Entry 5FGF (X-ray diffraction, 2.60 A resolution); this record covers chains S and T of the 28 polymer chains in the assembly.

== Chain S ==
Protein: Proteasome subunit alpha type-6
Source organism: Saccharomyces cerevisiae (strain ATCC 204508 / S288c)
Notes: EC 3.4.25.1
Reference sequence: P40302 (PSA6_YEAST); residues 0-233 here correspond to UniProt positions 1-234 (UniProt number = residue number + 1)
Sequence (234 residues; row label = number of the first residue in the row; numbering starts at 0):
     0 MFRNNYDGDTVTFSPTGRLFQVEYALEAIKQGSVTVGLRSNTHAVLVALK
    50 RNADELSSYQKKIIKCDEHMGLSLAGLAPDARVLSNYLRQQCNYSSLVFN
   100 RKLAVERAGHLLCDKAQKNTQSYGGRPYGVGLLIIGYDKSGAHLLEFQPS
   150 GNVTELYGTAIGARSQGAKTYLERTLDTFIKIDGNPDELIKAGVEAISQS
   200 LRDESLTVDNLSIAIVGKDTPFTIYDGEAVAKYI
Not modelled in the structure: 0-2
Swiss-Prot annotation at these positions:
  - modified residue: Ser13 (Phosphoserine)
  - cross-link: Lys190 (Glycyl lysine isopeptide (Lys-Gly) (interchain with G-Cter in ubiquitin))

== Chain T ==
Protein: Probable proteasome subunit alpha type-7
Source organism: Saccharomyces cerevisiae (strain ATCC 204508 / S288c)
Notes: EC 3.4.25.1
Reference sequence: P21242 (PSA7_YEAST); residues -3 to 284 here correspond to UniProt positions 1-288 (UniProt number = residue number + 4)
Sequence (288 residues; row label = number of the first residue in the row; numbers below 1 keep their minus sign (Met-3 is residue -3)):
    -3 MTSIGTGYDLSNSVFSPDGRNFQVEYAVKAVENGTTSIGIKCNDGVVFAV
    47 EKLITSKLLVPQKNVKIQVVDRHIGCVYSGLIPDGRHLVNRGREEAASFK
    97 KLYKTPIPIPAFADRLGQYVQAHTLYNSVRPFGVSTIFGGVDKNGAHLYM
   147 LEPSGSYWGYKGAATGKGRQSAKAELEKLVDHHPEGLSAREAVKQAAKII
   197 YLAHEDNKEKDFELEISWCSLSETNGLHKFVKGDLLQEAIDFAQKEINGD
   247 DDEDEDDSDNVMSSDDENAPVATNANATTDQEGDIHLE
Not modelled in the structure: -3 to 1, 245-284
Swiss-Prot annotation at these positions:
  - modified residue: Thr-2 (N-acetylthreonine)

== Chain S / chain T interface ==
Pairs across the interface (63):
  Asn4(S) - Leu6(T)
  Tyr5(S) - Asp5(T)  hydrogen bond
  Tyr5(S) - Leu6(T)  hydrophobic
  Thr9(S) - Arg126(T)
  Val10(S) - Gln19(T)  hydrogen bond (backbone-side chain)
  Val10(S) - Asn123(T)
  Val10(S) - Ser124(T)
  Val10(S) - Val125(T)
  Val10(S) - Arg126(T)
  Thr11(S) - Leu6(T)
  Thr11(S) - Gln19(T)
  Phe12(S) - Gln19(T)  hydrogen bond (backbone-side chain)
  Phe12(S) - Tyr22(T)
  Phe12(S) - Ala23(T)  hydrophobic
  Phe12(S) - Arg126(T)
  Phe12(S) - Pro127(T)
  Ser13(S) - Tyr22(T)
  Pro14(S) - Tyr22(T)  hydrophobic
  Pro14(S) - Lys25(T)
  Thr15(S) - Lys25(T)
  Gly16(S) - Tyr22(T)
  Gly16(S) - Lys25(T)
  Gly16(S) - Ala26(T)
  Leu18(S) - Leu77(T)  hydrophobic
  Leu18(S) - Arg126(T)
  His109(S) - Arg82(T)
  Cys112(S) - Arg82(T)
  Asp113(S) - Arg82(T)  salt bridge
  Asp113(S) - Asn86(T)
  Gln116(S) - Pro79(T)
  Gln116(S) - Asp80(T)
  Gln116(S) - His83(T)  hydrogen bond
  Gln116(S) - Arg126(T)
  Thr119(S) - Arg126(T)  hydrogen bond (backbone-side chain)
  Gln120(S) - His119(T)
  Gln120(S) - Val125(T)
  Gln120(S) - Arg126(T)  hydrogen bond (backbone-backbone)
  Gln120(S) - Pro127(T)
  Gln120(S) - Phe128(T)
  Ser121(S) - Ser124(T)
  Tyr122(S) - Ser124(T)  hydrogen bond (backbone-backbone)
  Ser149(S) - Pro79(T)
  Gly150(S) - Pro79(T)
  Asn151(S) - Ile78(T)
  Asn151(S) - Pro79(T)
  Thr153(S) - Leu55(T)
  Thr153(S) - Asn60(T)
  Glu154(S) - Val56(T)
  Glu154(S) - Lys59(T)
  Glu154(S) - Asn60(T)  hydrogen bond (backbone-side chain)
  Leu155(S) - Leu54(T)
  Leu155(S) - Leu55(T)  hydrophobic
  Leu155(S) - Val56(T)
  Tyr156(S) - Leu54(T)  hydrogen bond (backbone-backbone)
  Tyr156(S) - Leu55(T)
  Tyr156(S) - Val56(T)
  Tyr156(S) - Pro57(T)
  Gly157(S) - Leu54(T)
  Lys168(S) - Leu54(T)
  Leu171(S) - Leu54(T)
  Glu172(S) - Ser52(T)  hydrogen bond
  Glu172(S) - Lys53(T)
  Leu175(S) - Lys53(T)
Interface residues without a listed pair, chain S (36 interface residues in all): Arg38, Glu105, Lys117, His142, Phe178
Interface residues without a listed pair, chain T (30 interface residues in all): Gly129

== Summary ==
The interface between chain S and chain T involves 36 residues on one side and 30 on the other; the contacts
include 10 hydrogen bonds and 1 salt bridge. Polar pairs include Asp113(S)-Arg82(T), Tyr5(S)-Asp5(T) and
Val10(S)-Gln19(T).
Chain S is Proteasome subunit alpha type-6 and chain T is Probable proteasome subunit alpha type-7, both from
Saccharomyces cerevisiae (strain ATCC 204508 / S288c); the structure, Yeast 20S proteasome
beta5-H(-2)A-T1A-K81R triple mutant in complex with Carfilzomib, was determined by X-ray diffraction together
with 5CZ4, 5CZ5, 5CZ6, 5CZ7, 5CZ8, 5CZ9 and 16 further entries from the same study.
